3Q5F - chains A and C of the 4 polymer chains in the assembly; structure by X-ray diffraction, 2.96 A resolution.

Chain A:
Name: Transcriptional regulator slyA
From: Salmonella enterica
UniProt: P40676 (SLYA_SALTY); numbering as in UniProt (aligned over 1-144)
Amino-acid sequence (147 residues; row label = number of the first residue in the row; numbers below 1 keep their minus sign (Ser-2 is residue -2)):
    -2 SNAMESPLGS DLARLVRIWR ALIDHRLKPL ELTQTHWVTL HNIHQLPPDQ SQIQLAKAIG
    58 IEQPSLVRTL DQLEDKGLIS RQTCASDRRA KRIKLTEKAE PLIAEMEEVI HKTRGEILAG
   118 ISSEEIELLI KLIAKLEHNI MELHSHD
Unresolved in the structure: -2 to 1, 143-144
Differences from the reference sequence: expression tag (-2 to 0)
Swiss-Prot annotation at these positions:
  - DNA-binding region: Gln49 to Asp72 (H-T-H motif)

Chain C:
Molecule: 23-nt DNA strand
Sequence (23 nucleotides; row label = number of the first residue in the row):
     1 AATAACTTAG CAAGCTAATT ATA

Interface between chain A and chain C:
Pairs across the interface - 24 pairs, chain A then chain C:
  Arg17(A) with DA12(C), phosphate contact; DA13(C), salt bridge to the phosphate
  Thr30(A) with DA13(C), phosphate contact
  Thr32(A) with DA13(C), sugar contact; DG14(C), hydrogen bond to the phosphate
  Gly57(A) with DC15(C), phosphate contact
  Ile58(A) with DC15(C), phosphate contact
  Glu59(A) with DC15(C), hydrogen bond to the phosphate; DT16(C), phosphate contact
  Pro61(A) with DT16(C), base contact; DA17(C), base contact
  Ser62(A) with DG14(C), sugar contact; DC15(C), hydrogen bond to the phosphate
  Arg65(A) with DA13(C), base contact; DG14(C), hydrogen bond to the base; DC15(C), base contact
  Thr66(A) with DG14(C), phosphate contact
  Ser83(A) with DA23(C), phosphate contact
  Asp84(A) with DA23(C), phosphate contact
  Arg85(A) with DT22(C), phosphate contact; DA23(C), salt bridge to the phosphate
  Arg86(A) with DA21(C), base contact; DT22(C), hydrogen bond to the base; DA23(C), hydrogen bond to the sugar
Interface residues without a listed pair, chain A (15 interface residues in all): Asp21

Summary:
The interface between chain A and chain C involves 15 residues on one side and 9 on the other; the contacts
include 6 hydrogen bonds and 2 salt bridges. Among the polar pairs are Arg65(A)-DG14(C), Arg86(A)-DT22(C) and
Arg86(A)-DA23(C).
Here chain A is Transcriptional regulator slyA (Salmonella enterica) and chain C is a 23-nt DNA strand. Entry
3Q5F (Crystal structure of the Salmonella transcriptional regulator SlyA in complex with DNA) was determined
by X-ray diffraction (same publication as 3QPT).
